Entry 8ULU (electron microscopy, 3.80 A resolution); this record covers chains E and I of the 14 polymer chains in the assembly.

[Chain E]
Name: Envelope glycoprotein gp120
Organism: Human immunodeficiency virus 1
Reference sequence: Q2N0S6 (Q2N0S6_9HIV1); the construct lacks a stretch of the UniProt sequence and is renumbered around it, so the offset changes along the chain: 33-138 = UniProt 32-137; 147-184 = UniProt 138-175; 188-306 = UniProt 187-305; 309-321 = UniProt 306-318; 2 more segments
Amino-acid sequence (479 residues; numbered 33 to 513 plus 12 insertion-coded residues; 14 numbers in that range are skipped by the numbering (no residue carries them; nothing is unmodelled there); the number before each row is that of its first residue; a row labelled like 184A-184K holds insertion residues (184A, then the next letters in order)):
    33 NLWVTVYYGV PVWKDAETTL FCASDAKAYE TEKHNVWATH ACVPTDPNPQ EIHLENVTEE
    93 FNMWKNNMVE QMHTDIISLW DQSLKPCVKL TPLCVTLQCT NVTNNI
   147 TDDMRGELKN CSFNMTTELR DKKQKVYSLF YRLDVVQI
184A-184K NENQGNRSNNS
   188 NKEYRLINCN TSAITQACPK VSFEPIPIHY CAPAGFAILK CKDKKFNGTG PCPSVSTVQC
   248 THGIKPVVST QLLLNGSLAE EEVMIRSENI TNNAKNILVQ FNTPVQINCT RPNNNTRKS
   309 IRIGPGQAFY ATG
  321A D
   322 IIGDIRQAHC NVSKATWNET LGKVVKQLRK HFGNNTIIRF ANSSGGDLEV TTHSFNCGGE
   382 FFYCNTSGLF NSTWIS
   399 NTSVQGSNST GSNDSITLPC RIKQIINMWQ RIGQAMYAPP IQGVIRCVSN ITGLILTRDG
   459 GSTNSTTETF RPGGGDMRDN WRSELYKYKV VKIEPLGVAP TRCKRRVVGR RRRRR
Disordered / not traced: 59-64, 135, 184A-184K, 399-410, 505-513
Construct notes: conflict Asn-332 (Thr330 in Q2N0S6), Cys-501 (Ala498 in Q2N0S6); expression tag (505-513)
Disulfide bonds: Cys-54/Cys-74, Cys-119/Cys-205, Cys-126/Cys-196, Cys-131/Cys-157, Cys-218/Cys-247, Cys-228/Cys-239, Cys-296/Cys-331, Cys-378/Cys-445, Cys-385/Cys-418
Covalently attached groups: N-acetylglucosamine (NAG) linked to Asn-88, Asn-156, Asn-197, Asn-234, Asn-276, Asn-295, Asn-301, Asn-332, Asn-339, Asn-363, Asn-386, Asn-448; glycan linked to Asn-160, Asn-262
From the paper describing this entry:
  - post-translational modification sites: Asn-160

[Chain I]
Name: 04_A06 Fab Heavy Chain
Organism: Homo sapiens
Notes: antibody fragment or engineered binder
Amino-acid sequence (245 residues; each row starts with the number of its first residue; a row labelled like 35A-35K holds insertion residues (35A, then the next letters in order)):
     1 SVRLDQSGTA VKKPGASVRV SCRAPDSFTV YRPRL
35A-35K SAYFIGEFNIH
    36 WLRQAPGQGL EWLGFVN
   52A I
    53 FRGAVKYSSR FQGRITITRD TSSETSYLDL
82A-82C GAL
    83 KADDTATYYC AWDKNVDD
100A-100E NPWRL
   101 DSWGQGTLVI VSSASTKGPS VFPLAPSSKS TSGGTAALGC LVKDYFPEPV TVSWNSGALT
   161 SGVHTFPAVL QSSGLYSLSS VVTVPSSSLG TQTYICNVNH KPSNTKVDKR VEPKSCDKTH
   221 HHHHH
Disordered / not traced: 1, 114-225
Disulfide bonds: Cys-22/Cys-92

[Interface between chain E and chain I]
Residue-residue contacts (39):
  Thr-106(E) / Arg-34(I)
  Ile-109(E) / Leu-35(I)  hydrophobic
  Asp-113(E) / Leu-35(I)
  Asn-279(E) / Trp-100C(I)  hydrogen bond
  Asn-280(E) / Lys-58(I)  hydrogen bond (backbone-side chain)
  Ala-281(E) / Lys-58(I)
  Ala-281(E) / Trp-100C(I)
  Ser-365(E) / Val-57(I)
  Gly-367(E) / Gly-55(I)
  Asp-368(E) / Arg-54(I)  hydrogen bond (backbone-backbone)
  Asp-368(E) / Gly-55(I)
  Asp-368(E) / Arg-71(I)  salt bridge
  Glu-370(E) / Arg-54(I)
  Val-371(E) / Arg-54(I)
  Met-426(E) / Arg-54(I)
  Trp-427(E) / Phe-35D(I)
  Trp-427(E) / Arg-54(I)
  Gln-428(E) / Phe-35D(I)
  Gln-428(E) / Ile-35E(I)  hydrogen bond (backbone-backbone)
  Gln-428(E) / Phe-53(I)
  Gln-428(E) / Arg-54(I)  hydrogen bond
  Arg-429(E) / Ala-35B(I)
  Arg-429(E) / Tyr-35C(I)
  Arg-429(E) / Phe-35D(I)
  Ile-430(E) / Thr-29(I)
  Ile-430(E) / Tyr-35C(I)  hydrogen bond (backbone-backbone)
  Ile-430(E) / Ile-35E(I)  hydrophobic
  Thr-455(E) / Lys-58(I)  hydrogen bond
  Arg-456(E) / Lys-58(I)  hydrogen bond (backbone-side chain)
  Asp-457(E) / Tyr-59(I)
  Asp-457(E) / Gln-64(I)
  Gly-458(E) / Ser-61(I)  hydrogen bond (backbone-side chain)
  Gly-459(E) / Ser-61(I)
  Ser-460(E) / Ser-61(I)
  Arg-469(E) / Gln-64(I)  hydrogen bond
  Gly-473(E) / Phe-53(I)
  Gly-473(E) / Arg-54(I)
  Asp-474(E) / Glu-35G(I)
  Arg-476(E) / Glu-35G(I)  salt bridge
Other interface residues (no listed pair), chain E (28 interface residues in all): Gly-366, Asn-425
Other interface residues (no listed pair), chain I (21 interface residues in all): Phe-50, Ala-56, Ser-60

[In short]
28 residues of chain E and 21 residues of chain I are in contact, with 10 hydrogen bonds and 2 salt bridges.
Polar contacts include Asp-368(E)/Arg-71(I), Arg-476(E)/Glu-35G(I) and Asn-279(E)/Trp-100C(I).
N-acetylglucosamine is covalently linked to Asn-88(E), Asn-156(E), Asn-197(E), Asn-234(E), Asn-276(E) and
Asn-295(E) and 6 more. From the paper: a modification site at Asn-160(E).
Here chain E is Envelope glycoprotein gp120 (Human immunodeficiency virus 1) and chain I is 04_A06 Fab Heavy
Chain (Homo sapiens). Entry 8ULU (Cryo-EM structure of the BG505 SOSIPv2 in complex with bNAb 04_A06 and
PGDM1400 Fabs) was determined by electron microscopy (same publication as 9D8V, 8UKI, 8ULR, 8ULS and 8ULT).
